PDB entry 5YV3 | X-ray diffraction, 2.03 A resolution | chains F and H of the 3 polymer chains in the assembly

[Chain F]
Name: DNA polymerase IV
From: Escherichia coli K-12
Notes: EC 2.7.7.7
Reference sequence: Q47155 (DPO4_ECOLI); residue numbers follow UniProt; this construct covers 2-351
Chain sequence (352 residues; row label = number of the first residue in the row; numbering starts at 0):
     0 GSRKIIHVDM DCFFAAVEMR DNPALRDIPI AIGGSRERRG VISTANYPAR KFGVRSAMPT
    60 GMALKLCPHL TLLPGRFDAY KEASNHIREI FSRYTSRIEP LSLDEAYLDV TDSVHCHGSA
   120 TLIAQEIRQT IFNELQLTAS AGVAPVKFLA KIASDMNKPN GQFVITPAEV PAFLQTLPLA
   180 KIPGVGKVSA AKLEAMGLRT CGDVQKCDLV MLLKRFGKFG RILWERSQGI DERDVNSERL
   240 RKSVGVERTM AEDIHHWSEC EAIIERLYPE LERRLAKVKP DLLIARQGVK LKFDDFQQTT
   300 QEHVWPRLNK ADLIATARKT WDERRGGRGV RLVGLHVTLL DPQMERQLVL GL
Not modelled in the structure: 342-351
Construct notes: expression tag (0-1)
Bound ions: Mg2+ site 1: Asp-8, Met-9, Asp-103 (together with dTTP, diphosphate) (shared with DT874(H) of chain H); Mg2+ site 2: Asp-8, Asp-103, Glu-104 (together with dTTP) (shared with DC873(H), DT874(H) of chain H)
Small-molecule neighbours: diphosphate / dTTP: Asp-8, Met-9, Asp-10, Cys-11, Phe-12, Phe-13, Ser-42, Thr-43, Tyr-46, Arg-49, Ser-55, Ala-56, Asp-103, Glu-104, Lys-157
UniProt features mapped onto this chain:
  - active site: Glu-104
  - binding site (Mg(2+)): Asp-8, Asp-103
  - site: Phe-13 (Substrate discrimination)
  - natural variant: Glu-36 to Arg-38 (sequence variant, change not given here; In strain: ECOR 45B1), Gln-124 (Q124K: In strain: ECOR 35D), Asn-132 (N132S: In strain: ECOR 34B1 and ECOR 37UG), Gln-135 (Q135H: In strain: ECOR 70B1), Pro-170 (P170S: In strain: ECOR 37UG), Ala-171 (A171T: In strain: ECOR 45B1, ECOR 46D and 2 more), Leu-176 (L176F: In strain: ECOR 37UG), Gly-201 (G201S: In strain: ECOR 59B2), Met-210 (M210I: In strain: ECOR 37UG, ECOR 45B1 and 4 more; M210T: In strain: ECOR 35D, ECOR 46D and 6 more), Arg-225 (R225C: In strain: ECOR 59B2 and ECOR 60B2), Ala-310 (A310S: In strain: ECOR 57B2, ECOR 59B2 and 2 more), Asp-321 (D321N: In strain: ECOR 35D)
  - mutagenesis: Asp-8 (D8A/H: Loss of function), Arg-49 (R49A/F: Loss of function), Asp-103 (D103A/N: Loss of function), Glu-104 (E104A: Loss of function)
From the paper describing this entry:
  - binding site for diphosphate: Arg-49
  - mutagenesis - R49A: abolished catalytic activity

[Chain H]
Molecule: DTN2
Sequence (19 nucleotides; numbered 856 to 874; the number before each row is that of its first residue):
   856 TCTAGGGTCC TAGGACCCT
Not modelled in the structure: 856-859
Glycans and other covalent adducts: dTTP (TTP) linked to DC873
Bound ions: Mg2+ site 1: DC873, DT874 (together with dTTP) (shared with Asp-8(F), Asp-103(F), Glu-104(F) of chain F); Mg2+ site 2: DT874 (together with dTTP, diphosphate) (shared with Asp-8(F), Met-9(F), Asp-103(F) of chain F)

[Interface between chain F and chain H]
Contacting residue pairs (39; chain F residue first):
  Asp-8(F) / DT874(H)  phosphate contact
  Phe-12(F) / DT874(H)  hydrogen bond to the phosphate
  Phe-13(F) / DT874(H)  hydrogen bond to the phosphate
  Ser-42(F) / DT874(H)  hydrogen bond to the base
  Thr-43(F) / DT874(H)  phosphate contact
  Ser-55(F) / DT874(H)  base contact
  Ser-101(F) / DC873(H)  sugar contact
  Asp-103(F) / DC873(H)  phosphate contact
  Asp-103(F) / DT874(H)  phosphate contact
  Glu-104(F) / DC873(H)  phosphate contact
  Glu-104(F) / DT874(H)  phosphate contact
  Lys-150(F) / DC872(H)  phosphate contact
  Lys-150(F) / DC873(H)  salt bridge to the phosphate
  Ile-181(F) / DC872(H)  phosphate contact
  Pro-182(F) / DC872(H)  phosphate contact
  Gly-183(F) / DC871(H)  phosphate contact
  Gly-183(F) / DC872(H)  hydrogen bond to the phosphate
  Val-184(F) / DC872(H)  phosphate contact
  Gly-185(F) / DC871(H)  hydrogen bond to the phosphate
  Gly-185(F) / DC872(H)  phosphate contact
  Lys-186(F) / DC871(H)  hydrogen bond to the phosphate
  Lys-186(F) / DC872(H)  salt bridge to the phosphate
  Val-187(F) / DA870(H)  phosphate contact
  Val-187(F) / DC871(H)  hydrogen bond to the phosphate
  Ser-188(F) / DA870(H)  phosphate contact
  Ser-188(F) / DC871(H)  hydrogen bond to the phosphate
  Arg-285(F) / DC865(H)  sugar contact
  Arg-285(F) / DT866(H)  salt bridge to the phosphate
  Thr-298(F) / DG868(H)  hydrogen bond to the phosphate
  Thr-299(F) / DA867(H)  phosphate contact
  Thr-299(F) / DG868(H)  hydrogen bond to the phosphate
  Gln-300(F) / DA867(H)  phosphate contact
  Glu-301(F) / DT866(H)  sugar contact
  Glu-301(F) / DA867(H)  hydrogen bond to the phosphate
  His-302(F) / DT866(H)  phosphate contact
  Val-303(F) / DC865(H)  phosphate contact
  Val-303(F) / DT866(H)  hydrogen bond to the phosphate
  Arg-323(F) / DA867(H)  salt bridge to the phosphate
  Arg-323(F) / DG868(H)  salt bridge to the phosphate
Interface residues without a listed pair, chain F (29 interface residues in all): Cys-11, Ala-56, Gln-297
Interface residues without a listed pair, chain H (10 interface residues in all): DG869

[Overview]
The interface between chain F and chain H involves 29 residues on one side and 10 on the other; the contacts
include 12 hydrogen bonds and 5 salt bridges. Among the polar pairs are Ser-42(F)/DT874(H), Phe-12(F)/DT874(H)
and Phe-13(F)/DT874(H). From the paper: a binding site for diphosphate at Arg-49(F); R49A of chain F abolishes
catalytic activity.
Here chain F is DNA polymerase IV (Escherichia coli K-12) and chain H is DTN2. Entry 5YV3 (DNA polymerase IV -
DNA ternary complex 7) was determined by X-ray diffraction, deposited together with 5YUR, 5YUS, 5YUT, 5YUU,
5YUV, 5YUW and 10 further entries.
